PDB entry 6F7C | X-ray diffraction, 2.00 A resolution | chains C and E of the 6 polymer chains in the assembly

# Chain C
Name: Tubulin alpha-1B chain
Organism: Bos taurus
Reference sequence: P81947 (TBA1B_BOVIN); residue numbers follow UniProt; this construct covers 1-451
Amino-acid sequence (451 residues; row label = number of the first residue in the row):
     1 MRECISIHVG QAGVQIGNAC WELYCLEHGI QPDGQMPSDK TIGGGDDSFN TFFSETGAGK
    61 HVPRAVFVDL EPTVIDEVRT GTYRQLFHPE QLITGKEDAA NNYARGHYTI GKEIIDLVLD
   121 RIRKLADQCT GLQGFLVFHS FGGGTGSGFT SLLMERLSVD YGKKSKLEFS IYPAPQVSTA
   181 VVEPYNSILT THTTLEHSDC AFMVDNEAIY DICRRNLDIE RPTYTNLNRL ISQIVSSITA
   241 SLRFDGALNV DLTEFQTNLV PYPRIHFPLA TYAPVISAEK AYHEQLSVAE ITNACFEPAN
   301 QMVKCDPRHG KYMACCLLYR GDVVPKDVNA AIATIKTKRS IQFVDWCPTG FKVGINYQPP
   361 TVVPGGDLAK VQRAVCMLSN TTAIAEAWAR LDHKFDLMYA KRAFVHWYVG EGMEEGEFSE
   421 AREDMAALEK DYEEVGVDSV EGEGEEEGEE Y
Not modelled in the structure: 441-451
Metal / ion sites: Ca2+: Asp39, Thr41, Gly44, Glu55
Ligand contacts: GTP (guanosine-5'-triphosphate): Gly10, Gln11, Ala12, Gln15, Ile16, Asp69, Asp98, Ala99, Ala100, Asn101, Ser140, Gly142, Gly143, Gly144, Thr145, Gly146, Ile171, Pro173, Val177, Ser178, Thr179, Glu183, Asn206, Tyr224, Leu227, Asn228, Ile231
What the authors report for this chain:
  - binding site for the ligand CVT: Ser178, Thr179, Val181

# Chain E
Name: Stathmin-4
Organism: Rattus norvegicus
Reference sequence: P63043 (STMN4_RAT); residues 3-145 here correspond to UniProt positions 47-189 (UniProt number = residue number + 44)
Amino-acid sequence (143 residues; numbered 3 to 145; the number before each row is that of its first residue):
     3 MADMEVIELN KCTSGQSFEV ILKPPSFDGV PEFNASLPRR RDPSLEEIQK KLEAAEERRK
    63 YQEAELLKHL AEKREHEREV IQKAIEENNN FIKMAKEKLA QKMESNKENR EAHLAAMLER
   123 LQEKDKHAEE VRKNKELKEE ASR
Not modelled in the structure: 3-6, 29-44, 141-145
Differences from the reference sequence: cloning artifact (3-4)
UniProt features mapped onto this chain:
  - modified residue: Ser46 (Phosphoserine)

# How chain C and chain E interact
Pairs across the interface (35; chain C residue first):
  His107(C) - Leu101(E)
  His107(C) - Lys104(E)
  His107(C) - Met105(E)
  Tyr108(C) - Lys104(E)
  Tyr108(C) - Met105(E)  hydrophobic
  Tyr108(C) - Asn108(E)
  Thr109(C) - Arg112(E)
  Lys112(C) - Met105(E)
  Glu155(C) - Leu101(E)
  Glu155(C) - Lys104(E)  salt bridge
  Arg156(C) - Leu101(E)
  Ser158(C) - Phe93(E)
  Ser158(C) - Ile94(E)
  Val159(C) - Ile94(E)
  Val159(C) - Ala97(E)  hydrophobic
  Val159(C) - Lys98(E)
  Gly162(C) - Asn90(E)
  Gly162(C) - Ile94(E)
  Lys163(C) - Ala86(E)
  Lys163(C) - Glu89(E)  salt bridge
  Lys163(C) - Asn90(E)  hydrogen bond (backbone-side chain)
  Thr193(C) - Lys104(E)
  Glu196(C) - Phe93(E)
  Glu196(C) - Lys100(E)  salt bridge
  His197(C) - Phe93(E)
  Val409(C) - His115(E)  hydrogen bond (backbone-side chain)
  Gly410(C) - Arg112(E)
  Glu411(C) - Asn108(E)  hydrogen bond (backbone-side chain)
  Glu411(C) - Arg112(E)  salt bridge
  Gly412(C) - Asn108(E)  hydrogen bond (backbone-side chain)
  Gly412(C) - Asn111(E)  hydrogen bond (backbone-side chain)
  Gly412(C) - Arg112(E)
  Met413(C) - Asn108(E)
  Glu414(C) - Ser107(E)
  Glu414(C) - Asn111(E)  hydrogen bond
Also at the interface, not in a pair above, chain C (21 interface residues in all): Leu152, Glu417

# Summary
The interface between chain C and chain E involves 21 residues on one side and 16 on the other; the contacts
include 6 hydrogen bonds and 4 salt bridges. Polar pairs include Glu155(C)-Lys104(E), Lys163(C)-Glu89(E) and
Glu196(C)-Lys100(E). Ligands of chain C: GTP. From the paper: a binding site for the ligand CVT at Ser178(C),
Thr179(C) and Val181(C).
Chain C is Tubulin alpha-1B chain (Bos taurus) and chain E is Stathmin-4 (Rattus norvegicus); the structure,
TUBULIN-Compound 12 complex, was determined by X-ray diffraction.
